PDB entry 6S8Q | X-ray diffraction, 2.39 A resolution | chains B and J

== Chain B ==
Protein: U5 small nuclear ribonucleoprotein 200 kDa helicase
Organism: Homo sapiens
Notes: EC 3.6.4.13
UniProt: O75643 (U520_HUMAN); residues 394-2136 here = UniProt positions 394-2136
Sequence (1747 residues; each row starts with the number of its first residue):
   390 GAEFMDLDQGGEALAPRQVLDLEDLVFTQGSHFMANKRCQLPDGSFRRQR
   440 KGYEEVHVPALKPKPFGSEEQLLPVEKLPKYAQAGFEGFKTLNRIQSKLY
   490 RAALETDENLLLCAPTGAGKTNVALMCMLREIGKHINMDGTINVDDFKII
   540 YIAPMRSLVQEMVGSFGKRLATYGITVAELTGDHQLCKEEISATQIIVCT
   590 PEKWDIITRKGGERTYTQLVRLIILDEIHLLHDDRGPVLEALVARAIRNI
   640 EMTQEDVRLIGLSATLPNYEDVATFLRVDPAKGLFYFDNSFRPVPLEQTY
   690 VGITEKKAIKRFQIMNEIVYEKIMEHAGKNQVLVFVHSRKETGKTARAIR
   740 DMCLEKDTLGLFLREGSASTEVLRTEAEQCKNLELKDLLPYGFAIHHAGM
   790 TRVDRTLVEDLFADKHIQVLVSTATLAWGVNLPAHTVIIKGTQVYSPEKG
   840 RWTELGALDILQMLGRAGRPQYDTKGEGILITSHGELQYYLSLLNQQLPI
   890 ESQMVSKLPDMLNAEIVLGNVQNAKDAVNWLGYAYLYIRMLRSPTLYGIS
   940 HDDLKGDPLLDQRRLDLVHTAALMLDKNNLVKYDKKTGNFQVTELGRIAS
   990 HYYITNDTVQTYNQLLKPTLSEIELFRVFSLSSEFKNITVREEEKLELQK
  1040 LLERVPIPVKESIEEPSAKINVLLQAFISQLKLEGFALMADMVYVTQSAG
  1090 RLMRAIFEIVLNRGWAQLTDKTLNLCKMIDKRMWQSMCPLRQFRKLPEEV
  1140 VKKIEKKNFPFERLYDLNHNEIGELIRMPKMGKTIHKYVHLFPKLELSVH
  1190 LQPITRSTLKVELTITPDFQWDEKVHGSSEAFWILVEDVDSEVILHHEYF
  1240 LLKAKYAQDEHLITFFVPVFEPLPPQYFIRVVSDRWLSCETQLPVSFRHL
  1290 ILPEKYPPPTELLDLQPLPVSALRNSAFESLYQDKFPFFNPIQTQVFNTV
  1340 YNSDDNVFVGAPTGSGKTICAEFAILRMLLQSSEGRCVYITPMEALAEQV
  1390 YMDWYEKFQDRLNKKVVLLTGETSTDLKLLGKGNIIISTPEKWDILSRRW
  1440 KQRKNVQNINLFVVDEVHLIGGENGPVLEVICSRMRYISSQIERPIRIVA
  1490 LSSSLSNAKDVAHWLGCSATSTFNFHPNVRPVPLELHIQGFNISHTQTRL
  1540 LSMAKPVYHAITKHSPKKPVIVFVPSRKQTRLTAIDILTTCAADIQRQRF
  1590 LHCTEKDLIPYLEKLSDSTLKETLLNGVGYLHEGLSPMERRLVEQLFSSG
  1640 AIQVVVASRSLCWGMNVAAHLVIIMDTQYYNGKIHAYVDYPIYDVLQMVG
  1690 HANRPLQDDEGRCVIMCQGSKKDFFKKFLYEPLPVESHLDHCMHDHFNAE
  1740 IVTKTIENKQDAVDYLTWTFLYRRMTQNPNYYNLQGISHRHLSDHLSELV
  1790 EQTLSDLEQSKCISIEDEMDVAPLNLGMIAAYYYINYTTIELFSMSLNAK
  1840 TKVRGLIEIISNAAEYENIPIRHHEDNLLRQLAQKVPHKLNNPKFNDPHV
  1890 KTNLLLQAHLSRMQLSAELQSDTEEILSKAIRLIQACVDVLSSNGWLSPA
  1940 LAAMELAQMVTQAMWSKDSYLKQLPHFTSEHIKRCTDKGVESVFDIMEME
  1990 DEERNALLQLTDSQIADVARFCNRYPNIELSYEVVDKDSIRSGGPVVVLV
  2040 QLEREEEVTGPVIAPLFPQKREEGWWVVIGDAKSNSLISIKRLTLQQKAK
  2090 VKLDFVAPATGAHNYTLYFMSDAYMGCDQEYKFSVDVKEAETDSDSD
Unresolved in the structure: 390-402, 2128-2136
Sequence notes: expression tag (390-393)

== Chain J ==
Protein: Pre-mRNA-processing-splicing factor 8
Organism: Homo sapiens
UniProt: Q6P2Q9 (PRP8_HUMAN); numbering as in UniProt (aligned over 2064-2320)
Sequence (263 residues; each row starts with the number of its first residue):
  2058 GPLGSMTQTFSSKTEWRVRAISAANLHLRTNHIYVSSDDIKETGYTYILP
  2108 KNVLKKFICISDLRAQIAGYLYGVSPPDNPQVKEIRCIVMVPQWGTHQTV
  2158 HLPGQLPQHEYLKEMEPLGWIHTQPNESPQLSPQDVTTHAKIMADNPSWD
  2208 GEKTIIITCSFTPGSCTLTAYKLTPSGYEWGRQNTDKGNNPKGYLPSHYE
  2258 RVQMLLSDRFLGFFMVPAQSSWNYNFMGVRHDPNMKYELQLANPKEFYHE
  2308 VHRPSHFLNFALL
Unresolved in the structure: 2058
Sequence notes: expression tag (2058-2063)

== Chain B / chain J interface ==
Pairs across the interface (61):
  Thr1008(B) - His2084(J)
  Ser1010(B) - Ala2081(J)
  Ile1012(B) - Ala2077(J)
  Ile1012(B) - Ile2078(J)
  Leu1040(B) - Phe2317(J)
  Glu1042(B) - Ser2068(J)  hydrogen bond
  Glu1042(B) - Ser2069(J)  hydrogen bond
  Glu1042(B) - Arg2074(J)  hydrogen bond (backbone-side chain)
  Arg1043(B) - Arg2074(J)
  Arg1043(B) - Phe2317(J)
  Arg1043(B) - Leu2319(J)  hydrogen bond (side chain-backbone)
  Arg1043(B) - Leu2320(J)  hydrogen bond (side chain-backbone)
  Val1044(B) - Arg2074(J)  hydrogen bond (backbone-side chain)
  Pro1045(B) - Trp2073(J)
  Pro1045(B) - Arg2310(J)  hydrogen bond (backbone-side chain)
  Pro1045(B) - His2313(J)
  Pro1045(B) - Phe2314(J)  hydrophobic
  Pro1045(B) - Phe2317(J)
  Ile1046(B) - Arg2310(J)
  Ile1046(B) - Phe2314(J)  hydrophobic
  Pro1047(B) - Trp2073(J)  hydrophobic
  Lys1049(B) - Ile2078(J)
  Ser1068(B) - Phe2317(J)
  Ser1068(B) - Ala2318(J)
  Leu1070(B) - Phe2317(J)  hydrophobic
  Leu1070(B) - Leu2320(J)
  Lys1110(B) - Glu2303(J)  salt bridge
  Trp1123(B) - Glu2307(J)
  Trp1123(B) - Phe2314(J)  hydrophobic
  Gln1124(B) - His2306(J)
  Gln1124(B) - Glu2307(J)  hydrogen bond (backbone-side chain)
  Ser1125(B) - Glu2307(J)  hydrogen bond
  Ser1125(B) - Pro2311(J)
  Ser1125(B) - Phe2314(J)
  Ser1125(B) - Leu2315(J)
  Met1126(B) - Phe2314(J)
  Met1126(B) - Leu2315(J)  hydrophobic
  Glu1144(B) - Leu2315(J)
  Asn1147(B) - Arg2287(J)  hydrogen bond (backbone-side chain)
  Pro1149(B) - Gln2276(J)
  Arg1152(B) - Gln2276(J)  hydrogen bond
  Val1228(B) - Gly2269(J)
  Val1228(B) - Asn2300(J)  hydrogen bond (backbone-side chain)
  Asp1229(B) - Asn2109(J)  hydrogen bond
  Asp1229(B) - Lys2113(J)  hydrogen bond (backbone-side chain)
  Asp1229(B) - Asn2300(J)
  Ser1230(B) - Asn2300(J)  hydrogen bond
  Phe1259(B) - Leu2268(J)  hydrophobic
  Pro1261(B) - Arg2266(J)
  Pro1264(B) - Leu2268(J)
  Pro1264(B) - Gly2269(J)
  Pro1264(B) - Phe2270(J)  hydrophobic
  Gln1265(B) - Phe2270(J)
  Gln1265(B) - Leu2298(J)
  Phe1267(B) - Leu2298(J)
  Phe1267(B) - Ala2299(J)  hydrophobic
  Phe1267(B) - Asn2300(J)
  Gln1281(B) - Ala2299(J)
  Pro1283(B) - Leu2298(J)
  Arg1287(B) - Tyr2168(J)
  Arg1287(B) - Glu2171(J)  salt bridge
Other interface residues (no listed pair), chain B (43 interface residues in all): Glu1011, Glu1013, Leu1041, Gln1064, Ala1065, Gln1106, Met1117, Lys1141, Pro1263, Ser1285
Other interface residues (no listed pair), chain J (37 interface residues in all): Asn2082, Glu2167, Met2284, Asn2316

== In short ==
43 residues of chain B and 37 residues of chain J are in contact; the contacts include 15 hydrogen bonds and 2
salt bridges. Polar contacts include Lys1110(B)-Glu2303(J), Arg1287(B)-Glu2171(J) and Glu1042(B)-Ser2068(J).
Here chain B is U5 small nuclear ribonucleoprotein 200 kDa helicase and chain J is
Pre-mRNA-processing-splicing factor 8, both from Homo sapiens. Entry 6S8Q (Human Brr2 Helicase Region in
complex with C-tail deleted Jab1) was determined by X-ray diffraction together with 6S8O and 6S9I from the
same study.
